Entry 7O0W (electron microscopy, 2.47 A resolution); this record covers chains C and M of the 87 polymer chains in the assembly.

== Chain C ==
Molecule: MULTIHEME_CYTC domain-containing protein
From: Gemmatimonas phototrophica
Reference sequence: A0A143BHR6 (A0A143BHR6_9BACT); residue numbers follow UniProt; this construct covers 1-354
Sequence (354 residues; row label = number of the first residue in the row):
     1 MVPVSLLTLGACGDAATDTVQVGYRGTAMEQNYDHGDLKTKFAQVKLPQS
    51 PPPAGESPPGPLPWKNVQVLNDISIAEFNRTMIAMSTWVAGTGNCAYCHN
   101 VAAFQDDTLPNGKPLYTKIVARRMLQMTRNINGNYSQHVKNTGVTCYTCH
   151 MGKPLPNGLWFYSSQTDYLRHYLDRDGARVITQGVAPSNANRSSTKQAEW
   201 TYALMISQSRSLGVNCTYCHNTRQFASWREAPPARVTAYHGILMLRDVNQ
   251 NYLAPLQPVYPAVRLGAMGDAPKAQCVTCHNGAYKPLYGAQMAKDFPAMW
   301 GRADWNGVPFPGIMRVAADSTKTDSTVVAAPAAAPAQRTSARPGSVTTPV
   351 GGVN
Unresolved in the structure: 1-14, 314-354
Glycans and other covalent adducts: heme c (HEC) linked to Cys-95, Cys-98, Cys-146, Cys-149, Cys-216, Cys-219, Cys-276, Cys-279; alpha-D-mannopyranose (MAN) linked to Thr-108
Ion coordination: heme c Fe (4 sites), coordinated by Met-82, His-99, Met-124, His-138, His-150, Met-205, His-220, His-280
Residues lining bound ligands:
  - heme c (HEC), molecule 1: Trp-64, Lys-65, Asn-66, Val-67, Gln-68, Val-69, Leu-70, Phe-78, Met-82, Ile-83, Met-85, Ser-86, Val-89, Asn-94, His-99, Phe-104, Gln-105, Lys-118, Ala-121, Arg-122, Leu-125
  - heme c (HEC), molecule 2: Met-85, Val-89, Tyr-97, Tyr-116, Thr-117, Val-120, Ala-121, Met-124, Leu-125, Met-127, Thr-128, Ile-131, Val-144, Thr-145, His-150, Pro-154, Leu-155, Pro-156, Leu-159, Leu-253, Tyr-260, Arg-264, Pro-272, Thr-278, Met-299
  - heme c (HEC), molecule 3: Ile-131, His-138, Val-139, Lys-140, Thr-142, Gly-143, Val-144, Tyr-172, Gln-208, Leu-212, Tyr-218, Ala-234, Thr-237, Ala-238, Gly-241, Ile-242, Met-244, Leu-245, Gln-275, His-280, Tyr-284, Lys-285, Pro-286
  - heme c (HEC), molecule 4: His-171, Ala-178, Arg-179, Val-180, Ile-181, Thr-201, Tyr-202, Met-205, Ile-206, Gln-208, Ser-209, Leu-212, Val-214, Asn-215, His-220, Phe-225, Ala-226, Arg-235, Ala-238, Tyr-239, Ile-242
  - alpha-D-mannopyranose / alpha-L-rhamnopyranose / V75: Asp-174, Arg-175, Asp-176
  - alpha-D-mannopyranose / V75: Asp-106, Leu-109, Pro-110, Asn-111, Gly-112

== Chain M ==
Molecule: RC-M
From: Gemmatimonas phototrophica
Sequence (367 residues; row label = number of the first residue in the row):
     1 MLEYQNLFTRVQVRTVPEPGIPIDESTGTRYGTGTFSYLAGKFGDAQIGP
    51 IYLGWAGVLSLIFGFIAIEIIGLNMWASVGWDPVEFIRQLPWLALEPPPP
   101 QYGLRVPPLNQGGWYLMAGFFLTVSIILWWIRIYRRARALQMGSHLPWAF
   151 ASAIFLYSTFFFQPLLVGSWSEMVPFGIFPHLDWTSAFSIRYGNLYYNPF
   201 HALSIAFLYGSAVLFAMHGATILAVARMGGEREIEQITDRGTAAERSMLF
   251 WRWCMGFNATMESIHRWAWWFAVLTTFTGGIGILLTGTVVDNWYLWGVKH
   301 GLVAPYPAQNQLTPEQQDLLRGRYQGTAPDSFPSYVVPQNATMPDTAAAP
   351 IVTDSITTDSTKTGGTQ
Unresolved in the structure: 1, 338-367
Glycans and other covalent adducts: alpha-D-mannopyranose (MAN) linked to Ser-331
Ion coordination: Fe ion: His-218, Glu-233, His-265 (shared with 2 residues of chain L)
Residues lining bound ligands:
  - 0V9 ((19R,22S)-25-amino-22-hydroxy-22-oxido-16-oxo-17,21,23-trioxa-22lambda~5~-phosphapentacosan-19-yl (9Z)-hexadec-9-enoate), molecule 1: Leu-104, Phe-120, Thr-123, Val-124, Phe-155, Ser-158, Phe-161, Phe-162, Leu-165, Leu-166, Leu-284
  - 0V9, molecule 2: Phe-277, Ile-281, Leu-285, Val-289
  - bacteriochlorophyll a (BCL), molecule 1: Ile-68, Ile-71, Leu-122, Ile-126, Phe-150, Ala-153, Ile-154, Leu-156, Tyr-157, Phe-160, Phe-176, Trp-184, Thr-185, Ser-186, Phe-188, Ser-189, Asn-194, Leu-195, Tyr-196, His-201, Ser-204, Ile-205, Leu-208, Tyr-209, Thr-275, Thr-276, Gly-279, Gly-280, Gly-282, Ile-283
  - bacteriochlorophyll a (BCL), molecule 2: Leu-90, Tyr-157, Phe-160, Val-174, Ile-178, His-181, Leu-182, Trp-184, Thr-185
  - bacteriochlorophyll a (BCL), molecule 3: Thr-185, Tyr-196, Tyr-209
  - bacteriochlorophyll a (BCL), molecule 4: Tyr-196, Ala-202, Ile-205, Ala-206, Tyr-209, Gly-210, Val-213, Phe-271
  - bacteriopheophytin a (BPH), molecule 1: Val-58, Ser-60, Leu-61, Ile-62, Gly-64, Phe-65, Ile-68, Leu-122, Ser-125, Ile-126, Trp-129, Ile-133, Leu-146, Ala-149, Phe-150, Ala-153, Ala-272, Val-273, Thr-276
  - bacteriopheophytin a (BPH), molecule 2: Tyr-209, Ala-212, Val-213, Ala-216, Met-217, Trp-251, Cys-254, Met-255
  - tetramyristoyl-cardiolipin (CD4; (2R,5R,11R,14R)-5,8,11-trihydroxy-5,11-dioxido-17-oxo-2,14-bis(tetradecanoyloxy)-4,6,10,12,16-pentaoxa-5,11-diphosphatriacont-1-yl tetradecanoate), molecule 1: Trp-55, Phe-120, Val-124, Ile-127, Leu-128, Trp-130, Ile-131, Tyr-134, Arg-135, Phe-162
  - tetramyristoyl-cardiolipin (CD4), molecule 2: Arg-138, Gly-143, Ser-144, His-145, Trp-148, Ala-151, Ser-152, Phe-155, Arg-266, Trp-269, Trp-270, Phe-277
  - tetramyristoyl-cardiolipin (CD4), molecule 3: Arg-252, Met-255, Gly-256, Phe-257, Trp-267, Phe-271
  - spirilloxanthin (CRT): Ile-68, Glu-69, Ile-71, Gly-72, Leu-73, Met-75, Trp-76, Phe-86, Tyr-115, Leu-116, Gly-119, Phe-120, Thr-123, Tyr-157, Phe-160, Phe-161, Trp-170, Met-173, Val-174, Pro-175, Phe-176, Gly-177, Ile-178, His-181
  - alpha-D-mannopyranose / alpha-L-rhamnopyranose / V75: Thr-327, Ala-328, Pro-329, Asp-330, Pro-333, Ser-334, Tyr-335
  - menaquinone 8 (MQ8), molecule 1: Pro-83, Val-84, Ile-87
  - menaquinone 8 (MQ8), molecule 2: Leu-214, Met-217, His-218, Thr-221, Ala-244, Ser-247, Met-248, Trp-251, Met-255, Phe-257, Asn-258, Ala-259, Thr-260, Met-261, Ile-264, Trp-267, Phe-271
  - phosphatidylglycerol (PGW; (1R)-2-{[(S)-{[(2S)-2,3-dihydroxypropyl]oxy}(hydroxy)phosphoryl]oxy}-1-[(hexadecanoyloxy)methyl]ethyl (9Z)-octadec-9-enoate): Pro-199, Ala-202, Leu-203, Trp-296, His-300, Gly-301, Leu-302

== Interface between chain C and chain M ==
Contacting residue pairs - 119 pairs, chain C then chain M:
  Gly-23(C) with Gln-309(M)
  Tyr-24(C) with Tyr-306(M), hydrophobic; Pro-307(M), hydrophobic; Gln-309(M)
  Thr-27(C) with Tyr-306(M)
  Tyr-162(C) with Phe-332(M), hydrophobic; Pro-333(M), hydrogen bond (side chain-backbone); Tyr-335(M)
  Ser-163(C) with Phe-332(M)
  Gln-165(C) with Ala-328(M); Pro-329(M); Asp-330(M), hydrogen bond (side chain-backbone)
  Arg-170(C) with Pro-329(M); Ser-331(M), hydrogen bond (side chain-backbone); Phe-332(M); Pro-333(M)
  Leu-173(C) with Tyr-335(M)
  Asp-174(C) with Pro-329(M); Pro-333(M); Tyr-335(M)
  Arg-175(C) with Gln-325(M); Gly-326(M); Ala-328(M); Pro-329(M)
  Asp-176(C) with Arg-323(M), salt bridge
  Gly-177(C) with Arg-323(M); Gln-325(M)
  Ala-178(C) with Arg-323(M), hydrogen bond (backbone-backbone)
  Arg-179(C) with Leu-320(M), hydrogen bond (side chain-backbone); Arg-321(M); Gly-322(M); Arg-323(M), hydrogen bond (backbone-backbone); Tyr-324(M); Gln-325(M), hydrogen bond (backbone-backbone)
  Val-180(C) with Arg-191(M); Tyr-324(M); Gln-325(M)
  Ile-181(C) with Ile-190(M); Asn-292(M); Tyr-324(M), hydrogen bond (backbone-side chain)
  Thr-182(C) with Arg-191(M); Asp-291(M), hydrogen bond; Asn-292(M), hydrogen bond (backbone-side chain); Leu-295(M); Tyr-324(M)
  Gln-183(C) with Leu-295(M); Tyr-324(M)
  Gly-184(C) with Asn-292(M); Leu-295(M)
  Val-185(C) with Val-290(M); Asp-291(M), hydrogen bond (backbone-backbone); Asn-292(M); Leu-295(M); Trp-296(M)
  Ala-186(C) with Val-289(M); Asp-291(M)
  Pro-187(C) with Gly-287(M); Thr-288(M); Val-289(M); Asp-291(M)
  Ala-190(C) with Tyr-324(M)
  Asn-191(C) with Arg-191(M); Tyr-324(M)
  Arg-192(C) with Val-167(M), hydrogen bond (side chain-backbone)
  Ser-193(C) with Arg-191(M), hydrogen bond (backbone-side chain); Tyr-324(M)
  Ser-194(C) with Pro-100(M); Ser-171(M); Glu-172(M), hydrogen bond
  Thr-195(C) with Glu-172(M), hydrogen bond (backbone-side chain); Trp-184(M); Ala-187(M); Phe-188(M)
  Lys-196(C) with Glu-96(M), salt bridge; Pro-97(M), hydrogen bond (side chain-backbone); Pro-98(M), hydrogen bond (side chain-backbone); Ser-171(M)
  Gln-197(C) with Gln-325(M), hydrogen bond (backbone-side chain); Gly-326(M), hydrogen bond (side chain-backbone)
  Ala-198(C) with Ala-187(M)
  Glu-199(C) with Asp-183(M); Trp-184(M), hydrogen bond (side chain-backbone); Ala-187(M)
  Trp-200(C) with Gln-325(M)
  Thr-201(C) with Gln-325(M), hydrogen bond
  Tyr-202(C) with Ser-186(M); Ile-190(M), hydrophobic
  Asn-221(C) with Tyr-306(M)
  Arg-223(C) with Asn-194(M), hydrogen bond (backbone-side chain); Tyr-294(M); Val-303(M); Ala-304(M), hydrogen bond (side chain-backbone); Tyr-306(M)
  Gln-224(C) with Gly-193(M); Asn-292(M), hydrogen bond; Tyr-294(M)
  Trp-228(C) with Asn-310(M); Leu-312(M), hydrophobic; Leu-320(M)
  Arg-229(C) with Ala-308(M); Gln-309(M), hydrogen bond (backbone-backbone); Asn-310(M), hydrogen bond (backbone-backbone)
  Glu-230(C) with Tyr-294(M), hydrogen bond; Gln-309(M)
  Ala-231(C) with Gln-309(M); Asn-310(M)
  Pro-233(C) with Gln-309(M); Asn-310(M)
  Val-236(C) with Asn-310(M); Gln-316(M); Leu-320(M), hydrophobic
  Tyr-239(C) with Leu-319(M); Leu-320(M), hydrophobic; Arg-321(M)
  His-240(C) with Leu-319(M)
  Gln-250(C) with Tyr-335(M)
  Ala-254(C) with Tyr-335(M), hydrophobic
  Pro-255(C) with Tyr-335(M)
  Met-268(C) with Phe-332(M), hydrophobic
Other interface residues (no listed pair), chain C (56 interface residues in all): Val-22, Thr-166, Thr-222, Phe-225, Pro-232, Gln-257
Other interface residues (no listed pair), chain M (55 interface residues in all): Pro-180, Tyr-192, Tyr-197, Lys-299, Thr-327, Ser-334

== In short ==
Chain C and chain M form an interface of 56 and 55 residues respectively, with 27 hydrogen bonds and 2 salt
bridges. Polar pairs include Asp-176(C)/Arg-323(M), Lys-196(C)/Glu-96(M) and Tyr-162(C)/Pro-333(M).
Alpha-D-mannopyranose / alpha-L-rhamnopyranose / V75 is bound between chain C and chain M.
Chain C is MULTIHEME_CYTC domain-containing protein and chain M is RC-M, both from Gemmatimonas phototrophica;
the structure, Cryo-EM structure of the RC-dLH complex (model_1b) from Gemmatimonas phototrophica at 2.47 A,
was determined by electron microscopy, deposited together with 7O0U, 7O0V and 7O0X.
